1N2C - chains G and H of the 8 polymer chains in the assembly; structure by X-ray diffraction, 3.00 A resolution.

== Chain G (and H) ==
Molecule: Nitrogenase iron protein
Source organism: Azotobacter vinelandii
Notes: EC 1.18.6.1; chain H of this document is another copy of the same molecule, construct and numbering; everything in this record applies to it too
UniProtKB: P00459 (NIF1_AZOVI); residue numbers follow UniProt; this construct covers 1-289
Amino-acid sequence (289 residues; row label = number of the first residue in the row):
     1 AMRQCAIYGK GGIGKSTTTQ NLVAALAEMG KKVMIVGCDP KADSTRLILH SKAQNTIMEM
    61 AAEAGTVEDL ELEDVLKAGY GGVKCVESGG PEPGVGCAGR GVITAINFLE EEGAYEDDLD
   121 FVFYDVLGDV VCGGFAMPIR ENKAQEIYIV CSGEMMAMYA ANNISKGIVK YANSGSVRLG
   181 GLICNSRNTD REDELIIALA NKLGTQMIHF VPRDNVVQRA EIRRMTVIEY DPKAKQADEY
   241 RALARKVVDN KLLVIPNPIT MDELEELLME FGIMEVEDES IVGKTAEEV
Unresolved in the structure: 275-289
Ion coordination: Mg2+: Ser16, Asp39; 4Fe-4S cluster Fe: Cys97, Cys132 (shared with Cys97(H), Cys132(H) of chain H)
Small-molecule neighbours:
  - ADP (adenosine-5'-diphosphate): Lys10, Glu154, Met155, Met156
  - ADP / tetrafluoroaluminate: Lys10, Gly11, Gly12, Ile13, Gly14, Lys15, Ser16, Thr17, Asp39, Lys41, Asp43, Asp125, Val126, Leu127, Gly128, Asn185, Val211, Pro212, Arg213, Asp214, Val217, Gln218, Glu221, Gln236, Tyr240
  - tetrafluoroaluminate (ALF): Lys10, Gly11, Asp129
  - 4Fe-4S cluster (SF4): Cys97, Ala98, Gly99, Val131, Cys132, Phe135

== Chain G / chain H interface ==
Pairs across the interface (97; chain G residue first):
  Lys10(G) - Gly12(H)
  Lys10(G) - Lys41(H)
  Gly11(G) - Gly11(H)
  Gly11(G) - Gly12(H)  hydrogen bond (backbone-backbone)
  Gly12(G) - Lys10(H)
  Gly12(G) - Gly11(H)  hydrogen bond (backbone-backbone)
  Gly12(G) - Arg187(H)
  Asp39(G) - Asp129(H)
  Lys41(G) - Tyr159(H)
  Lys41(G) - Asn163(H)
  Asp43(G) - Met156(H)
  Arg46(G) - Met155(H)
  Arg46(G) - Glu265(H)  salt bridge
  Lys52(G) - Tyr159(H)  hydrogen bond
  Lys52(G) - Met261(H)
  Glu92(G) - Lys166(H)
  Glu92(G) - Lys170(H)  salt bridge
  Pro93(G) - Val130(H)
  Pro93(G) - Asn163(H)
  Pro93(G) - Ile164(H)  hydrophobic
  Pro93(G) - Gly167(H)
  Gly94(G) - Val130(H)  hydrogen bond (backbone-backbone)
  Gly94(G) - Cys132(H)
  Gly94(G) - Gly133(H)
  Gly94(G) - Ala136(H)
  Gly94(G) - Tyr171(H)  hydrogen bond (backbone-side chain)
  Val95(G) - Val131(H)
  Val95(G) - Cys132(H)
  Val95(G) - Gly133(H)
  Gly96(G) - Cys132(H)
  Gly96(G) - Gly133(H)
  Ala98(G) - Val131(H)  hydrogen bond (backbone-backbone)
  Leu127(G) - Asp129(H)
  Leu127(G) - Val131(H)  hydrophobic
  Gly128(G) - Asp129(H)  hydrogen bond (backbone-side chain)
  Asp129(G) - Asp39(H)
  Asp129(G) - Leu127(H)
  Asp129(G) - Gly128(H)
  Asp129(G) - Asp129(H)  hydrogen bond (side chain-backbone)
  Val130(G) - Pro93(H)
  Val130(G) - Gly94(H)  hydrogen bond (backbone-backbone)
  Val131(G) - Val95(H)
  Val131(G) - Gly96(H)
  Val131(G) - Cys97(H)
  Val131(G) - Ala98(H)  hydrogen bond (backbone-backbone)
  Val131(G) - Leu127(H)  hydrophobic
  Val131(G) - Val131(H)  hydrophobic
  Val131(G) - Phe135(H)  hydrophobic
  Cys132(G) - Gly94(H)
  Cys132(G) - Val95(H)
  Cys132(G) - Gly96(H)
  Gly133(G) - Gly94(H)
  Gly133(G) - Val95(H)
  Gly133(G) - Gly96(H)  hydrogen bond (backbone-backbone)
  Phe135(G) - Val131(H)  hydrophobic
  Ala136(G) - Gly94(H)
  Glu154(G) - Arg213(H)  salt bridge
  Met155(G) - Arg46(H)
  Met155(G) - Glu221(H)
  Met156(G) - Asp43(H)
  Met156(G) - Glu221(H)
  Tyr159(G) - Lys41(H)
  Tyr159(G) - Lys52(H)  hydrogen bond
  Asn163(G) - Lys41(H)
  Asn163(G) - Pro93(H)
  Ile164(G) - Pro93(H)  hydrophobic
  Lys166(G) - Glu92(H)
  Gly167(G) - Pro93(H)
  Lys170(G) - Glu92(H)  salt bridge
  Tyr171(G) - Gly94(H)  hydrogen bond (side chain-backbone)
  Arg187(G) - Gly12(H)
  Arg187(G) - Arg187(H)
  Arg187(G) - Arg213(H)  hydrogen bond (backbone-side chain)
  Asn188(G) - Asn215(H)  hydrogen bond (backbone-side chain)
  Thr189(G) - Asn215(H)
  Thr189(G) - Gln218(H)
  Asp190(G) - Asn215(H)
  Asp190(G) - Gln218(H)
  Asp190(G) - Arg219(H)
  Arg213(G) - Glu154(H)  salt bridge
  Arg213(G) - Arg187(H)  hydrogen bond (side chain-backbone)
  Asn215(G) - Asn188(H)  hydrogen bond (side chain-backbone)
  Asn215(G) - Thr189(H)
  Asn215(G) - Asp190(H)
  Gln218(G) - Thr189(H)
  Arg219(G) - Asp190(H)  salt bridge
  Glu221(G) - Met155(H)
  Glu221(G) - Met156(H)
  Ile222(G) - Glu265(H)
  Ile222(G) - Leu268(H)  hydrophobic
  Arg223(G) - Ile273(H)
  Arg224(G) - Glu265(H)  salt bridge
  Met261(G) - Lys52(H)
  Glu265(G) - Arg46(H)  salt bridge
  Glu265(G) - Arg224(H)  salt bridge
  Leu268(G) - Ile222(H)
  Ile273(G) - Arg223(H)
Other interface residues (no listed pair), chain G (58 interface residues in all): Thr17, Pro40, Ala42, Pro91, Cys97, Ala160, Met269, Gly272, Met274
Other interface residues (no listed pair), chain H (56 interface residues in all): Thr17, Pro40, Ala42, Pro91, Met269, Gly272

== Summary ==
Chain G and chain H form an interface of 58 and 56 residues respectively; the contacts include 17 hydrogen
bonds and 9 salt bridges. Polar pairs include Arg46(G)-Glu265(H), Glu92(G)-Lys170(H) and Glu154(G)-Arg213(H).
Bound to chain G: ADP / tetrafluoroaluminate, 4Fe-4S cluster, tetrafluoroaluminate and ADP.
Chain G and chain H are both Nitrogenase iron protein (Azotobacter vinelandii); the structure, Nitrogenase
complex from azotobacter vinelandii stabilized by ADP-tetrafluoroaluminate, was determined by X-ray
diffraction.
